1ZV8 - chains E and F of the 6 polymer chains in the assembly; structure by X-ray diffraction, 1.94 A resolution.

Chain E:
Molecule: E2 glycoprotein
Organism: SARS coronavirus
UniProt: P59594 (VGL2_CVHSA); residues 1-50 here correspond to UniProt positions 901-950 (UniProt number = residue number + 900)
Sequence (50 residues; each row starts with the number of its first residue):
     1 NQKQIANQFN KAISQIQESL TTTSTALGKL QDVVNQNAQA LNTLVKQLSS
Unresolved in the structure: 50

Chain F:
Molecule: E2 glycoprotein
Organism: SARS coronavirus
UniProt: P59594 (VGL2_CVHSA); residues 1-36 here correspond to UniProt positions 1150-1185 (UniProt number = residue number + 1149)
Sequence (36 residues; row label = number of the first residue in the row):
     1 DISGINASVV NIQKEIDRLN EVAKNLNESL IDLQEL
Unresolved in the structure: 1-3, 34-36
Bound ions: Na+ site 1: E21 (shared with 1 residue of chain J); Na+ site 2: E28 (shared with 1 residue of chain B)
Curated features (UniProtKB/Swiss-Prot):
  - glycosylation (N-linked (GlcNAc...) asparagine): N6, N27

Interface between chain E and chain F:
Residue-residue contacts - 36 pairs, chain E then chain F:
  Q8(E) - E28(F)  hydrogen bond (side chain-backbone)
  Q8(E) - S29(F)  hydrogen bond (side chain-backbone)
  Q8(E) - L30(F)  hydrogen bond (side chain-backbone)
  K11(E) - S29(F)
  A12(E) - L26(F)  hydrophobic
  A12(E) - S29(F)  hydrogen bond (backbone-side chain)
  Q15(E) - V22(F)
  Q15(E) - N25(F)
  Q15(E) - L26(F)
  Q15(E) - S29(F)  hydrogen bond
  E18(E) - R18(F)  salt bridge
  E18(E) - V22(F)
  S19(E) - L19(F)
  T22(E) - E15(F)
  T22(E) - R18(F)
  T23(E) - L19(F)
  T25(E) - E15(F)
  A26(E) - I12(F)
  A26(E) - E15(F)
  K29(E) - V10(F)
  K29(E) - N11(F)
  K29(E) - I12(F)
  K29(E) - E15(F)  salt bridge
  L30(E) - V10(F)  hydrophobic
  L30(E) - I12(F)  hydrophobic
  V33(E) - S8(F)
  V33(E) - V9(F)
  V33(E) - V10(F)  hydrophobic
  Q36(E) - S8(F)
  N37(E) - A7(F)
  N37(E) - S8(F)  hydrogen bond (side chain-backbone)
  A40(E) - I5(F)
  A40(E) - N6(F)
  T43(E) - I5(F)
  L44(E) - I5(F)  hydrophobic
  Q47(E) - I5(F)
Interface residues without a listed pair, chain E (21 interface residues in all): I5, I16
Interface residues without a listed pair, chain F (19 interface residues in all): G4, I31

Overview:
The interface between chain E and chain F involves 21 residues on one side and 19 on the other; the contacts
include 6 hydrogen bonds and 2 salt bridges. Among the polar pairs are E18(E)-R18(F), K29(E)-E15(F) and
Q8(E)-E28(F).
Chain E is E2 glycoprotein and chain F is E2 glycoprotein, both from SARS coronavirus; the structure, A
structure-based mechanism of SARS virus membrane fusion, was determined by X-ray diffraction together with
1ZV7 and 1ZVB from the same study.
